Entry 1M5F (X-ray diffraction, 1.95 A resolution); this record covers chains A and C.

== Chain A (and C) ==
Molecule: Glutamate receptor 2
Organism: Rattus norvegicus
Notes: fragment: flop ligand binding core (S1S2J-Y702F); chain C of this document is another copy of the same molecule, construct and numbering; everything in this record applies to it too
Reference sequence: P19491 (GRIA2_RAT); the construct has insertions or renumbered stretches relative to UniProt, so the offset changes along the chain: 3-117 = UniProt 413-527; 120-263 = UniProt 653-796
Chain sequence (263 residues; numbered 1 to 263; the number before each row is that of its first residue):
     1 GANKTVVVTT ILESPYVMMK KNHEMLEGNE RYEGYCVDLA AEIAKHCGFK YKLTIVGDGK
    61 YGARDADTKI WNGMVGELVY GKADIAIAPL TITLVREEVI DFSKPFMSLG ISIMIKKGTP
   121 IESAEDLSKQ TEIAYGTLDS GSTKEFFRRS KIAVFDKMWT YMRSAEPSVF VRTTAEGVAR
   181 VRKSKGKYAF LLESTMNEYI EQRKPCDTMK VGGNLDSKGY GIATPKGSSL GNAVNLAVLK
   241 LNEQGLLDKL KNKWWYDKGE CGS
Disordered / not traced: 1-3, 262-263
Disulfides: C206-C261
Construct notes: cloning artifact (1-2); linker (118-119); engineered mutation F190 (Tyr723 in P19491)
Ion coordination: Zn2+ site 1: H23 (shared with D65(C) of chain C); Zn2+ site 2: E42, H46 (shared with 1 residue of chain B); Zn2+ site 3: E166 (shared with 2 residues of chain B)
Ligand contacts: ACPA (AM1; (S)-2-amino-3-(3-carboxy-5-methylisoxazol-4-yl)propionic acid): E13, Y61, P89, L90, T91, R96, L138, S140, G141, S142, T143, T174, L191, L192, E193, M196, Y220
Curated features (UniProtKB/Swiss-Prot):
  - binding site (L-glutamate): P89, T91, R96, S142, T143, E193
  - site: R64 (Interaction with the cone snail toxin Con-ikot-ikot), I121 (Crucial to convey clamshell closure to channel opening), R148 (Interaction with the cone snail toxin Con-ikot-ikot), K240 (Interaction with the cone snail toxin Con-ikot-ikot)
  - glycosylation: N3 (N-linked (GlcNAc...) asparagine)
  - modified residue (Phosphoserine): S150, S184

== Interface between chain A and chain C ==
Pairs across the interface (29; chain A residue first):
  I92(A) with K104(C)
  T93(A) with E243(C)
  L94(A) with L236(C), hydrophobic; K240(C); E243(C), hydrogen bond (backbone-side chain)
  E97(A) with K104(C), salt bridge; N235(C), hydrogen bond; L239(C)
  F102(A) with K104(C), hydrogen bond (backbone-side chain)
  S103(A) with K104(C)
  K104(A) with I92(C); E97(C), salt bridge; F102(C), hydrogen bond (side chain-backbone); S103(C)
  P105(A) with P105(C)
  F146(A) with E243(C)
  I152(A) with Q244(C)
  S217(A) with N242(C), hydrogen bond (backbone-side chain)
  N235(A) with E97(C), hydrogen bond
  L236(A) with L94(C), hydrophobic; E97(C)
  L239(A) with E97(C)
  K240(A) with L94(C)
  N242(A) with S217(C), hydrogen bond (side chain-backbone)
  E243(A) with T93(C); L94(C), hydrogen bond (side chain-backbone); F146(C)
  Q244(A) with R149(C), hydrogen bond (side chain-backbone); K151(C)
Also at the interface, not in a pair above, chain A (23 interface residues in all): S108, K151, D216, G245, D248
Also at the interface, not in a pair above, chain C (25 interface residues in all): E98, S108, S150, I152, D216, D248

== Summary ==
Chain A and chain C form an interface of 23 and 25 residues respectively; the contacts include 9 hydrogen
bonds and 2 salt bridges. Polar pairs include E97(A)-K104(C), L94(A)-E243(C) and E97(A)-N235(C). Ligands of
chain A: ACPA.
Chain A and chain C are both Glutamate receptor 2 (Rattus norvegicus); the structure, X-ray structure of the
GLUR2 ligand binding core (S1S2J-Y702F) in complex with acpa at 1.95 A ..., was determined by X-ray
diffraction together with 1M5B, 1M5C, 1M5D and 1M5E from the same study.
